PDB entry 9K40 | electron microscopy, 3.15 A resolution | chains G and J of the 10 polymer chains in the assembly

Chain G:
Protein: Histone H2A.6
From: Arabidopsis thaliana
UniProtKB: Q9LD28 (H2A6_ARATH); residues 0-129 here correspond to UniProt positions 1-130 (UniProt number = residue number + 1)
Chain sequence (130 residues; each row starts with the number of its first residue; numbering starts at 0):
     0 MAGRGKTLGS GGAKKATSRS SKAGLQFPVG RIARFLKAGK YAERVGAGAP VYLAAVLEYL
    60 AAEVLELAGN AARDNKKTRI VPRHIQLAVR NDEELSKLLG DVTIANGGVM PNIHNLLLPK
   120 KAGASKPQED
Unresolved in the structure: 0-14, 119-129

Chain J:
Molecule: 15.2.2 DNA
Sequence (147 nucleotides; numbered -73 to 73; the number before each row is that of its first residue; numbers below 1 keep their minus sign (DT-73 is residue -73)):
   -73 TTAATGCTTG TGCCTTTATT AAAGAGGAAA GTTGCGGTGG ATTAAAGCAC CATCGTGCGG
   -13 AGAATACGAT AAGGCTCTTG CTTCATTTGA AGTTATTGAC AGTTGAATCG AGCCGCTCAA
    47 TTGGTCAATT ATGGAGTCAA TAAAGGT
Unresolved in the structure: -73, 73

Chain G / chain J interface:
Contacting residue pairs (11):
  Thr16(G) - DG-43(J)  sugar contact
  Thr16(G) - DT-42(J)  phosphate contact
  Ser17(G) - DG-43(J)  phosphate contact
  Arg18(G) - DG-43(J)  salt bridge to the phosphate
  Gly29(G) - DA-44(J)  phosphate contact
  Gly29(G) - DG-43(J)  phosphate contact
  Arg30(G) - DA-44(J)  phosphate contact
  Arg33(G) - DA-45(J)  hydrogen bond to the phosphate
  Arg33(G) - DA-44(J)  salt bridge to the phosphate
  Arg43(G) - DG-35(J)  sugar contact
  Arg78(G) - DT-54(J)  sugar contact
Also at the interface, not in a pair above, chain G (9 interface residues in all): Ala15
Also at the interface, not in a pair above, chain J (8 interface residues in all): DT-55, DA-53

In short:
Chain G and chain J form an interface of 9 and 8 residues respectively, with 1 hydrogen bond and 2 salt
bridges. Among the polar pairs are Arg33(G)-DA-45(J), Arg18(G)-DG-43(J) and Arg33(G)-DA-44(J).
Chain G is Histone H2A.6 (Arabidopsis thaliana) and chain J is 15.2.2 DNA; the structure, Cryo-EM structure of
Arabidopsis thaliana H2A-nucleosome with Arabidopsis native 147bp DNA 15.2.2 (C2 symmetry), was determined by
electron microscopy together with 9K41 and 9K42 from the same study.
